PDB entry 8XHT | X-ray diffraction, 1.82 A resolution | chain A

Chain A:
Protein: Fe/2OG dependent dioxygenase
From: Pseudomonas aeruginosa
Sequence (306 residues; row label = number of the first residue in the row):
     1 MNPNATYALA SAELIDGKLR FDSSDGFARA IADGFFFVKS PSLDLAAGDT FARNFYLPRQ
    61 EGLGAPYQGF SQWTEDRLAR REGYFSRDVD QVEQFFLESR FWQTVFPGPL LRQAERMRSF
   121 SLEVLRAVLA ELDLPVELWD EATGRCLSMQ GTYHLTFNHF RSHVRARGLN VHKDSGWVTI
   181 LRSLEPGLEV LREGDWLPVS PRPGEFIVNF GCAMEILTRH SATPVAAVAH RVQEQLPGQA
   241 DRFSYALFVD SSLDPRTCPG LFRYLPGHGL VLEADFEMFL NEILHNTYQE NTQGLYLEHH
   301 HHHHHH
Disordered / not traced: 1-4, 292-306
Metal / ion sites: Fe2+: His172, Asp174, His230 (together with 2-oxoglutaric acid)
Small-molecule neighbours: 2-oxoglutaric acid (AKG): Asn158, Phe160, Leu169, His172, Asp174, Leu181, Ser183, Leu188, His230, Val232, Arg242, Ser244, Phe248

In short:
Ligands of chain A: 2-oxoglutaric acid. His172, Asp174 and His230 form the Fe2+ site.
Chain A is Fe/2OG dependent dioxygenase (Pseudomonas aeruginosa); the structure, The apo structure of PaBcmG,
was determined by X-ray diffraction together with 8XHP, 8XHQ, 8XHX and 8XHY from the same study.
